Entry 1VBC (X-ray diffraction, 2.80 A resolution); this record covers chains 1 and 3 of the 5 polymer chains in the assembly.

# Chain 1
Molecule: Poliovirus type 3
Organism: Poliovirus type 3 (strains P3/LEON/37 AND P3/LEON 12A[1]B)
Reference sequence: P03302 (POLG_POL3L); residues 3-302 here correspond to UniProt positions 578-877 (UniProt number = residue number + 575)
Amino-acid sequence (300 residues; row label = number of the first residue in the row):
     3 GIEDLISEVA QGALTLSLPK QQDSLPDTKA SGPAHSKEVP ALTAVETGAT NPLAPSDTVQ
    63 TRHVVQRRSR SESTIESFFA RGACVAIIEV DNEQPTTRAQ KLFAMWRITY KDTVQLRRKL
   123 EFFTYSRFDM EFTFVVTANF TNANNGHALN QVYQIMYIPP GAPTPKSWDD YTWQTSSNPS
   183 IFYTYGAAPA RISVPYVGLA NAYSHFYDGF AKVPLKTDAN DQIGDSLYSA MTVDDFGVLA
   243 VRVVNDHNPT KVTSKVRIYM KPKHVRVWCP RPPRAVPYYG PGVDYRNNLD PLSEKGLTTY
Unresolved in the structure: 3-23
Ligand contacts: r77975 (J77; (methylpyridazine piperidine ethyloxyphenyl)ethylacetate): Ile110, Tyr112, Phe130, Met132, Phe134, Tyr159, Pro181, Ile183, Ile194, Val196, Val199, Tyr205, Ser206, His207, Met233, Phe238, Leu241

# Chain 3
Molecule: Poliovirus type 3
Organism: Poliovirus type 3 (strains P3/LEON/37 AND P3/LEON 12A[1]B)
Reference sequence: P03302 (POLG_POL3L); residues 1-235 here correspond to UniProt positions 340-574 (UniProt number = residue number + 339)
Amino-acid sequence (235 residues; numbered 1 to 235; the number before each row is that of its first residue):
     1 GLPVLNTPGS NQYLTSDNHQ SPCAIPEFDV TPPIDIPGEV KNMMELAEID TMIPLNLEST
    61 KRNTMDMYRV TLSDSADLSQ PILCLSLSPA FDPRLSHTML GEVLNYYTHW AGSLKFTFLF
   121 CGSMMATGKI LVAYAPPGAQ PPTSRKEAML GTHVIWDLGL QSSCTMVVPW ISNVTYRQTT
   181 QDSFTEGGYI SMFYQTRIVV PLSTPKSMSM LGFVSACNDF SVRLLRDTTH ISQSA

# Chain 1 / chain 3 interface
Pairs across the interface - 173 pairs, chain 1 then chain 3:
  Leu27(1) with Asn218(3); Asp219(3); Ser221(3)
  Pro28(1) with Asn218(3)
  Ala43(1) with Cys164(3); Thr165(3), hydrogen bond (backbone-backbone)
  Leu44(1) with Ser163(3)
  Thr45(1) with Gln161(3); Ser162(3); Ser163(3), hydrogen bond (backbone-backbone); Thr165(3)
  Ala46(1) with Ser162(3); Ser163(3)
  Val47(1) with Thr117(3); Leu119(3), hydrophobic; Ser163(3), hydrogen bond (backbone-side chain)
  Glu48(1) with Leu119(3); Ser162(3), hydrogen bond
  Thr52(1) with Glu48(3); Asp50(3), hydrogen bond (side chain-backbone); Lys115(3); Ser215(3)
  Asn53(1) with Lys115(3), hydrogen bond (backbone-side chain); Thr165(3), hydrogen bond
  Leu55(1) with Lys115(3); Thr165(3); Cys217(3)
  Ala56(1) with Val167(3)
  Pro57(1) with Ser113(3); Val167(3); Pro169(3), hydrophobic
  Thr60(1) with Val167(3)
  Val61(1) with Thr152(3)
  Arg70(1) with Ala111(3); Gly112(3); Tyr176(3); Asp219(3), hydrogen bond (side chain-backbone); Ser221(3)
  Ser71(1) with Ser221(3)
  Arg72(1) with Asn42(3), hydrogen bond (backbone-side chain); Met44(3); Glu48(3), salt bridge; Cys217(3); Asn218(3); Phe220(3), hydrogen bond (side chain-backbone)
  Glu74(1) with Tyr107(3), hydrogen bond (backbone-side chain); Arg223(3); Leu224(3), hydrogen bond (side chain-backbone); Leu225(3), hydrogen bond (side chain-backbone)
  Ser75(1) with Asn42(3), hydrogen bond; Met43(3), hydrogen bond (backbone-backbone); Met44(3); Tyr107(3)
  Thr76(1) with Lys41(3); Asn42(3)
  Ile77(1) with Val40(3); Lys41(3), hydrogen bond (backbone-backbone); Met43(3), hydrophobic
  Ser79(1) with Leu225(3)
  Phe80(1) with Met43(3), hydrophobic; Tyr107(3); Leu225(3)
  Arg83(1) with Thr15(3); Ser16(3), hydrogen bond; Leu225(3)
  Gly84(1) with Tyr13(3); Thr15(3), hydrogen bond (backbone-backbone)
  Asp114(1) with Gln233(3), hydrogen bond (backbone-side chain)
  Thr115(1) with Gln233(3)
  Val116(1) with Ser232(3); Gln233(3), hydrogen bond (backbone-side chain)
  Gln117(1) with Asp227(3)
  Arg120(1) with Glu102(3), salt bridge; Tyr106(3), hydrogen bond; Thr228(3); Ile231(3)
  Lys121(1) with Tyr106(3)
  Phe124(1) with Met43(3), hydrophobic; Tyr106(3), hydrophobic
  Phe125(1) with Met43(3), hydrophobic
  Arg129(1) with Val30(3); Thr31(3), hydrogen bond (side chain-backbone); Pro32(3), hydrogen bond (side chain-backbone); Pro33(3)
  Thr135(1) with Tyr13(3)
  Val137(1) with Tyr13(3), hydrophobic
  Pro181(1) with Ala24(3)
  Ala190(1) with Asn11(3)
  Pro191(1) with Tyr13(3), hydrophobic
  Arg193(1) with Tyr13(3); Asp17(3), salt bridge; Ser21(3); Pro22(3)
  Ile194(1) with Ser21(3); Pro22(3); Ala24(3), hydrophobic
  Ser195(1) with Ser21(3), hydrogen bond; Pro22(3), hydrogen bond (backbone-backbone); Cys23(3); Ala24(3), hydrogen bond (backbone-backbone)
  Pro197(1) with Cys23(3); Ile25(3)
  Tyr198(1) with Phe28(3); Val30(3)
  Val199(1) with Phe28(3), hydrophobic
  Gly200(1) with Thr31(3)
  Ala202(1) with Thr31(3)
  Asn203(1) with Thr31(3); Pro32(3), hydrogen bond (side chain-backbone); Ile34(3)
  Ala204(1) with Ile36(3), hydrophobic
  Tyr261(1) with Tyr13(3)
  Lys263(1) with Asp17(3), hydrogen bond (side chain-backbone)
  Arg268(1) with Pro33(3); Glu39(3), salt bridge
  Val269(1) with Glu39(3); Val40(3), hydrogen bond (backbone-backbone)
  Trp270(1) with Ile36(3), hydrogen bond (side chain-backbone); Pro37(3); Gly38(3); Glu39(3)
  Cys271(1) with Pro37(3), hydrogen bond (side chain-backbone); Gly38(3), hydrogen bond (backbone-backbone)
  Pro272(1) with Gly38(3); Val40(3), hydrophobic; Leu46(3), hydrophobic
  Arg273(1) with Met99(3)
  Pro275(1) with Met99(3); Glu102(3)
  Tyr280(1) with Ile231(3), hydrophobic
  Asp292(1) with Asn63(3), hydrogen bond (backbone-side chain)
  Pro293(1) with Asn63(3); His97(3)
  Leu294(1) with Pro54(3), hydrophobic; Leu57(3), hydrophobic; Arg62(3), hydrogen bond (backbone-side chain); Asn63(3), hydrogen bond (backbone-side chain); Met67(3), hydrophobic; Pro93(3)
  Ser295(1) with Leu57(3); Arg62(3)
  Glu296(1) with Leu57(3); Ser59(3); Arg62(3)
  Lys297(1) with Leu57(3), hydrogen bond (backbone-backbone); Glu58(3); Pro93(3); Arg94(3)
  Gly298(1) with Glu58(3); Arg94(3), hydrogen bond (backbone-side chain)
  Leu299(1) with Leu55(3); Asn56(3); Glu58(3), hydrogen bond (backbone-side chain); Ile82(3); Leu83(3); Cys84(3), hydrogen bond (backbone-backbone); Arg94(3)
  Thr300(1) with Pro81(3); Ile82(3); Leu83(3); Cys84(3), hydrogen bond (backbone-side chain)
  Thr301(1) with Cys84(3); Arg94(3), hydrogen bond (backbone-side chain)
  Tyr302(1) with Cys84(3); Leu85(3); Ser86(3), hydrogen bond (backbone-side chain); Asp92(3); Arg94(3), hydrogen bond (backbone-side chain); Pro141(3), hydrophobic; Pro142(3), hydrogen bond (side chain-backbone); Tyr189(3), hydrophobic; Ile190(3); Ser191(3)
Other interface residues (no listed pair), chain 1 (79 interface residues in all): Ala82, Tyr127, Glu133, Tyr159, Val196, Lys265, Pro274, Arg276
Other interface residues (no listed pair), chain 3 (96 interface residues in all): Asn18, His19, Ile49, Val70, Val103, Trp156, Trp170, Thr175, Phe213, Val222, His230

# Summary
79 residues of chain 1 face 96 of chain 3 across their interface; the contacts include 44 hydrogen bonds and 4
salt bridges. Polar contacts include Arg72(1)-Glu48(3), Arg120(1)-Glu102(3) and Arg193(1)-Asp17(3). R77975 is
bound between chain 1 and chain 3.
Chain 1 is Poliovirus type 3 and chain 3 is Poliovirus type 3, both from Poliovirus type 3 (strains P3/LEON/37
AND P3/LEON 12A[1]B); the structure, Poliovirus (type 3, sabin strain) (P3/sabin, P3/leon/12A(1)B) complexed
with R77975, was determined by X-ray diffraction, deposited together with 1VBA, 1VBB, 1VBD and 1VBE.
